Entry 7NS3 (electron microscopy, 3.50 A resolution); this record covers chains 1 and 4 of the 6 polymer chains in the assembly.

# Chain 1
Molecule: BJ4_G0018240.mRNA.1.CDS.1
From: Saccharomyces cerevisiae
Reference sequence: A0A6L0ZCH7 (A0A6L0ZCH7_YEASX); residue numbers follow UniProt; this construct covers 1-958
Sequence (958 residues; each row starts with the number of its first residue):
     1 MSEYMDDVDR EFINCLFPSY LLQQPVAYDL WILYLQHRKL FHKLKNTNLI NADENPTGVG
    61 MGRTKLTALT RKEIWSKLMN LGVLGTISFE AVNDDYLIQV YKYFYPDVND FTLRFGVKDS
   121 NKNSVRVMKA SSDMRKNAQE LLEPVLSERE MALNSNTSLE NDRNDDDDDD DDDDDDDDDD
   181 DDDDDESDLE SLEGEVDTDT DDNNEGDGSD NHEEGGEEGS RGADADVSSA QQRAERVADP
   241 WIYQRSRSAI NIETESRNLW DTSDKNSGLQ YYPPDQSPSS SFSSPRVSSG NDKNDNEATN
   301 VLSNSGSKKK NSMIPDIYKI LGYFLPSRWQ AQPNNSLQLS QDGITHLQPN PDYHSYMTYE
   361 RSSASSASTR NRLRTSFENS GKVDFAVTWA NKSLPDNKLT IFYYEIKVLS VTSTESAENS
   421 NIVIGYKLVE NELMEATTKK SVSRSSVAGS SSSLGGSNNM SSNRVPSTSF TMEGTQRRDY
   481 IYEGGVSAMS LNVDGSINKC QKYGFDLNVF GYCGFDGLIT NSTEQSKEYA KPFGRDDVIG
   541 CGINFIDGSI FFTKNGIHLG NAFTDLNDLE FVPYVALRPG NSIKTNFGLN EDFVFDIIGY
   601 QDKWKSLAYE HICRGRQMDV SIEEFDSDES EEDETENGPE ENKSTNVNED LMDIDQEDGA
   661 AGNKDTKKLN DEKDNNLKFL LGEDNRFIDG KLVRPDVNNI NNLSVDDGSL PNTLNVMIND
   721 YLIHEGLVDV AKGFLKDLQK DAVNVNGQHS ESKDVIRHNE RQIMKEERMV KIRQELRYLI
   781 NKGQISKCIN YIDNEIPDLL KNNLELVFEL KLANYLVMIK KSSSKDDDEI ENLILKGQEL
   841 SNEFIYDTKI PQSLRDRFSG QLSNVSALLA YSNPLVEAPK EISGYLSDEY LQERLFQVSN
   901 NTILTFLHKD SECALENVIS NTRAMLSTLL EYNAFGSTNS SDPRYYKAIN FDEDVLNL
Disordered / not traced: 1-4, 42-68, 87-92, 118-315, 354-382, 431-495, 615-676, 744-750, 778-912, 958

# Chain 4
Molecule: Vacuolar import and degradation protein 24
From: Saccharomyces cerevisiae
Reference sequence: A0A6A5Q1W0 (A0A6A5Q1W0_YEASX); residue numbers follow UniProt; this construct covers 1-362
Sequence (362 residues; row label = number of the first residue in the row):
     1 MINNPKVDSV AEKPKAVTSK QSEQAASPEP TPAPPVSRNQ YPITFNLTST APFHLHDRHR
    61 YLQEQDLYKC ASRDSLSSLQ QLAHTPNGST RKKYIVEDQS PYSSENPVIV TSSYNHTVCT
   121 NYLRPRMQFT GYQISGYKRY QVTVNLKTVD LPKKDCTSLS PHLSGFLSIR GLTNQHPEIS
   181 TYFEAYAVNH KELGFLSSSW KDEPVLNEFK ATDQTDLEHW INFPSFRQLF LMSQKNGLNS
   241 TDDNGTTNAA KKLPPQQLPT TPSADAGNIS RIFSQEKQFD NYLNERFIFM KWKEKFLVPD
   301 ALLMEGVDGA SYDGFYYIVH DQVTGNIQGF YYHQDAEKFQ QLELVPSLKN KVESSDCSFE
   361 FA
Disordered / not traced: 1-116, 231-268, 302-306, 349-352

# Interface between chain 1 and chain 4
Residue-residue contacts (4; chain 1 residue first):
  T414(1) - S198(4)
  E415(1) - S198(4)
  S416(1) - S199(4)  hydrogen bond (side chain-backbone)
  E418(1) - K201(4)  salt bridge
Also at the interface, not in a pair above, chain 4 (4 interface residues in all): W200

# In short
Chain 1 and chain 4 each contribute 4 residues to their interface; the contacts include 1 hydrogen bond and 1
salt bridge. Polar contacts include E418(1)-K201(4) and S416(1)-S199(4).
Here chain 1 is BJ4_G0018240.mRNA.1.CDS.1 and chain 4 is Vacuolar import and degradation protein 24, both from
Saccharomyces cerevisiae. Entry 7NS3 (Substrate receptor scaffolding module of yeast Chelator-GID SR4 E3
ubiquitin ligase bound to Fbp1 substrate) was determined by electron microscopy together with 7NS4, 7NS5, 7NSB
and 7NSC from the same study.
